Entry 8VKW (electron microscopy, 3.44 A resolution); this record covers chains 4 and A of the 34 polymer chains in the assembly.

[Chain 4]
Molecule: GTPase HflX
From: Mycolicibacterium smegmatis MC2 155
UniProt: A0QVY1 (A0QVY1_MYCS2); numbering as in UniProt (aligned over 40-470)
Chain sequence (431 residues; row label = number of the first residue in the row):
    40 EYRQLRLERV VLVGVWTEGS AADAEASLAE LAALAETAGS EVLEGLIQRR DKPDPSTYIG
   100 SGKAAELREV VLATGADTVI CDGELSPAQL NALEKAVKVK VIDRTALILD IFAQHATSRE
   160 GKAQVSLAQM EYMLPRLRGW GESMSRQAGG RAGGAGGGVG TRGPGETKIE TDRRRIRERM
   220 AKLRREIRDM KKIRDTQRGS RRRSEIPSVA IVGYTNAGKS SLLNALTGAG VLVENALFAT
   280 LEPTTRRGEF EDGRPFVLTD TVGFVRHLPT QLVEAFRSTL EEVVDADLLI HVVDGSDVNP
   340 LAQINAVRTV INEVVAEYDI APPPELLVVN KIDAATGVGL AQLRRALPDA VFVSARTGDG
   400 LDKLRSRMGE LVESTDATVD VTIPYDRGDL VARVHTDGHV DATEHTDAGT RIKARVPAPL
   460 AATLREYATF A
Not modelled in the structure: 40, 467-470

[Chain A]
Molecule: 23S ribosomal RNA
From: Mycolicibacterium smegmatis MC2 155
Sequence (3120 nucleotides; numbered 1 to 3120; the number before each row is that of its first residue):
     1 UAAGUGUUUA AGGGCGCAUG GUGGAUGCCU UGGCACUGGG AGCCGAUGAA GGACGUAGGA
    61 GGCUGCGAUA AGCCUCGGGG AGCUGUCAAC CGAGCGUUGA UCCGAGGAUG UCCGAAUGGG
   121 GAAACCCGGC ACGAGUGAUG UCGUGUCACC AGGCGCUGAA UAUAUAGGCG UCUGGGGGGA
   181 ACGCGGGGAA GUGAAACAUC UCAGUACCCG UAGGAAGAGA AAACAAAAUG UGAUUCCGUG
   241 AGUAGUGGCG AGCGAAAGCG GAGGAUGGCU AAACCGUAUG CAUGUGAUAC CGGGUAGGGG
   301 UUGUGUGUGC GGGGUUGUGG GACCUAUCUU UCCGGCUCUA CCUGGCUGGA GGGCAGUGAG
   361 AAAAUGUUGU GGUUAGCGGA AAUGGCUUGG GAUGGCCUGC CGUAGACGGU GAGAGCCCGG
   421 UACGUGAAAA CCCGACGUCU GUCUUGAUGG UGUUCCCGAG UAGCAGCGGG CCCGUGGAAU
   481 CUGCUGUGAA UCUGCCGGGA CCACCCGGUA AGCCUGAAUA CUUCCCAGUG ACCGAUAGCG
   541 GAUUAGUACC GUGAGGGAAU GGUGAAAAGU ACCCCGGGAG GGGAGUGAAA GAGUACCUGA
   601 AACCGUGCGC UUACAAUCCG UCAGAGCCCU CGACGUGUCG UGGGGUGAUG GCGUGCCUUU
   661 UGAAGAAUGA GCCUGCGAGU CAGGGACAUG UCGCGAGGUU AACCCGGGUG GGGUAGCCGC
   721 AGCGAAAGCG AGUCUGAAUA GGGCGUAUCC ACACAAGAGU GUGUGGUGUA GUGGUGUGUU
   781 CUGGACCCGA AGCGGAGUGA UCUACCCAUG GCCAGGGUGA AGCGCGGGUA AGACCGCGUG
   841 GAGGCCCGAA CCCACUUAGG UUGAAGACUG AGGGGAUGAG CUGUGGGUAG GGGUGAAAGG
   901 CCAAUCAAAC UCCGUGAUAG CUGGUUCUCC CCGAAAUGCA UUUAGGUGCA GCGUCGCAUG
   961 UUUCUUGCCG GAGGUAGAGC UACUGGAUGG CCGAUGGGCC CCACAGGGUU ACUGACGUCA
  1021 GCCAAACUCC GAAUGCCGGU AAGUCCAAGA GUGCGGCAGU GAGACGGCGG GGGAUAAGCU
  1081 CCGUGCGUCG AGAGGGAAAC AGCCCAGAUC GCCGGCUAAG GCCCCUAAGC GUGUGCUAAG
  1141 UGGAAAAGGA UGUGCAGUCG CGAAGACAAC CAGGAGGUUG GCUUAGAAGC AGCCACCCUU
  1201 GAAAGAGUGC GUAAUAGCUC ACUGGUCAAG UGAUUGUGCG CCGAUAAUGU AGCGGGGCUC
  1261 AAGCACACCG CCGAAGCCGC GGCAGCCAAC GUGUUGGCUG GGUAGGGGAG CGUCCUGCAU
  1321 CCGGUGAAGC CGCCGAGUGA UCGAGUGGUG GAGGGUGUGG GAGUGAGAAU GCAGGCAUGA
  1381 GUAGCGAUUA GGCAAGUGAG AACCUUGCCC GCCGAAAGAC CAAGGGUUCC UGGGCCAGGC
  1441 CAGUCCGCCC AGGGUGAGUC GGGACCUAAG GCGAGGCCGA CAGGCGUAGU CGAUGGACAA
  1501 CGGGUUGAUA UUCCCGUACC CGUGUAUGUG CGUCCAUGAU GAAUCAGCGG UACUAACCAU
  1561 CCAAAACCAC CGUGACCGCA CCUUUCGGGG UGUGGCGUUG GUGGGGCUGC AUGGGACCUU
  1621 CGUUGGUAGU AGUCAAGCGA UGGGGUGACG CAGGAAGGUA GCCGUACCGG UCAGUGGUAA
  1681 UACCGGGGUA AGCCUGUAGG GAGUCAGAUA GGUAAAUCCG UCUGGCAUAU AUCCUGAGAG
  1741 GUGAUGCAUA GCCGAGUGAG GCGAAUUCGG UGAUCCUAUG CUGCCGAGAA AAGCCUCUAG
  1801 CGAGGACAUA CACGGCCCGU ACCCCAAACC AACACAGGUG GUCAGGUAGA GAAUACUAAG
  1861 GCGUACGAGU GAACUAUGGU UAAGGAACUC GGCAAAAUGC CCCCGUAACU UCGGGAGAAG
  1921 GGGGACCCAC AUGGCGUGUA AGCCUUUACG GCCCAAGCGU GAGUGGGUGG CACAAACCAG
  1981 UGAGAAGCGA CUGUUUACUA AAAACACAGG UCCGUGCGAA GUCGCAAGAC GAUGUAUACG
  2041 GACUGACGCC UGCCCGGUGC UGGAAGGUUA AGAGGACCCG UUAACUCCCU UUGGGGGUGA
  2101 AGCGGAGAAU UUAAGCCCCA GUAAACGGCG GUGGUAACUA UAACCAUCCU AAGGUAGCGA
  2161 AAUUCCUUGU CGGGUAAGUU CCGACCUGCA CGAAUGGCGU AACGACUUCU CAACUGUCUC
  2221 AACCAUAGAC UCGGCGAAAU UGCACUACGA GUAAAGAUGC UCGUUACGCG CGGCAGGACG
  2281 AAAAGACCCC GGGACCUUCA CUACAACUUG GUAUUGGUGC UCGAUACGGU UUGUGUAGGA
  2341 UAGGUGGGAG ACUGUGAAGC UCACACGCCA GUGUGGGUGG AGUCGUUGUU GAAAUACCAC
  2401 UCUGAUCGUA UUGGGCCUCU AACCUCGGAC CGUAUAUCCG GUUCAGGGAC AGUGCCUGGU
  2461 GGGUAGUUUA ACUGGGGCGG UUGCCUCCUA AAAUGUAACG GAGGCGCCCA AAGGUUCCCU
  2521 CAACCUGGAC GGCAAUCAGG UGUUGAGUGU AAGUGCACAA GGGAGCUUGA CUGCGAGACG
  2581 GACAUGUCGA GCAGGGACGA AAGUCGGGAC UAGUGAUCCG GCACCUCUGA GUGGAAGGGG
  2641 UGUCGCUCAA CGGAUAAAAG GUACCCCGGG GAUAACAGGC UGAUCUUCCC CAAGAGUCCA
  2701 UAUCGACGGG AUGGUUUGGC ACCUCGAUGU CGGCUCGUCG CAUCCUGGGG CUGGAGCAGG
  2761 UCCCAAGGGU UGGGCUGUUC GCCCAUUAAA GCGGCACGCG AGCUGGGUUU AGAACGUCGU
  2821 GAGACAGUUC GGUCUCUAUC CGCCGCGCGC GUCAGAAGCU UGAGGAAACC UGUCCCUAGU
  2881 ACGAGAGGAC CGGGACGGAC GAACCUCUGG UAUACCAGUU GUCCCACCAG GGGCACGGCU
  2941 GGAUAGCCAC GUUCGGACAG GAUAACCGCU GAAAGCAUCU AAGCGGGAAA CCUCUUCCAA
  3001 GACCAGGCUU CUCACCCUCU AGGAGGGAUA AGGCCCCCCG CAGACCACGG GAUUGAUAGA
  3061 CCAGACCUGG AAGCCUAGUA AUAGGUGCAG GGAACUGGCA CUAACCGGCC GAAAACUUAC
Not modelled in the structure: 1, 2329-2404

[Chain 4 / chain A interface]
Pairs across the interface - 127 pairs, chain 4 then chain A:
  Thr56(4) - U2139(A)  sugar contact
  Gln87(4) - U2132(A)  phosphate contact
  Gln87(4) - G2133(A)  hydrogen bond to the base
  Arg88(4) - G2133(A)  hydrogen bond to the sugar
  Arg88(4) - A2137(A)  base contact
  Arg89(4) - U2132(A)  salt bridge to the phosphate
  Arg89(4) - A2137(A)  hydrogen bond to the base
  Asp90(4) - A2137(A)  base contact
  Asp90(4) - C2138(A)  phosphate contact
  Pro94(4) - U2187(A)  sugar contact
  Ile98(4) - U2132(A)  phosphate contact
  Gly99(4) - U2132(A)  phosphate contact
  Ser100(4) - G2130(A)  hydrogen bond to the sugar
  Ser100(4) - G2131(A)  phosphate contact
  Ser100(4) - U2132(A)  phosphate contact
  Gly101(4) - G2131(A)  hydrogen bond to the phosphate
  Gly101(4) - U2132(A)  hydrogen bond to the phosphate
  Lys102(4) - U2132(A)  hydrogen bond to the phosphate
  Lys102(4) - G2133(A)  salt bridge to the phosphate
  Pro126(4) - C2166(A)  sugar contact
  Thr156(4) - A2706(A)  hydrogen bond to the sugar
  Arg158(4) - G2705(A)  salt bridge to the phosphate
  Arg158(4) - A2706(A)  sugar contact
  Glu159(4) - C2704(A)  hydrogen bond to the sugar
  Lys161(4) - A2706(A)  phosphate contact
  Lys161(4) - C2707(A)  salt bridge to the phosphate
  Pro174(4) - C2166(A)  sugar contact
  Arg177(4) - C2165(A)  hydrogen bond to the phosphate
  Arg177(4) - C2166(A)  salt bridge to the phosphate
  Met183(4) - A2826(A)  hydrogen bond to the sugar
  Arg185(4) - G2477(A)  hydrogen bond to the base
  Gln186(4) - G2477(A)  base contact
  Gln186(4) - A2826(A)  hydrogen bond to the sugar
  Ala187(4) - G2476(A)  hydrogen bond to the base
  Gly188(4) - G2475(A)  base contact
  Arg190(4) - U2809(A)  salt bridge to the phosphate
  Arg190(4) - A2826(A)  salt bridge to the phosphate
  Ala191(4) - A2675(A)  sugar contact
  Ala191(4) - U2809(A)  phosphate contact
  Gly192(4) - C2287(A)  phosphate contact
  Gly192(4) - A2663(A)  base contact
  Gly193(4) - C2287(A)  sugar contact
  Gly193(4) - U2809(A)  sugar contact
  Ala194(4) - A2286(A)  base contact
  Ala194(4) - U2809(A)  phosphate contact
  Ala194(4) - U2810(A)  sugar contact
  Gly197(4) - G2729(A)  base contact
  Val198(4) - A2286(A)  hydrogen bond to the base
  Val198(4) - A2727(A)  base contact
  Val198(4) - G2729(A)  sugar contact
  Gly199(4) - G2285(A)  hydrogen bond to the base
  Thr200(4) - G2285(A)  base contact
  Thr200(4) - C2676(A)  base contact
  Thr200(4) - U2728(A)  base contact
  Thr200(4) - G2729(A)  hydrogen bond to the sugar
  Arg201(4) - G2285(A)  base contact
  Arg201(4) - A2286(A)  hydrogen bond to the base
  Arg201(4) - A2675(A)  base contact
  Arg201(4) - C2676(A)  sugar contact
  Arg201(4) - U2730(A)  sugar contact
  Arg201(4) - U2809(A)  hydrogen bond to the base
  Gly202(4) - C2676(A)  hydrogen bond to the sugar
  Gly202(4) - U2730(A)  sugar contact
  Gly202(4) - C2797(A)  base contact
  Gly202(4) - U2809(A)  base contact
  Pro203(4) - A2675(A)  sugar contact
  Pro203(4) - C2676(A)  sugar contact
  Pro203(4) - U2808(A)  hydrogen bond to the sugar
  Pro203(4) - U2809(A)  base contact
  Gly204(4) - U2730(A)  sugar contact
  Gly204(4) - C2731(A)  sugar contact
  Gly204(4) - G2777(A)  base contact
  Gly204(4) - U2808(A)  hydrogen bond to the sugar
  Gly204(4) - U2809(A)  base contact
  Glu205(4) - C2731(A)  hydrogen bond to the sugar
  Glu205(4) - G2777(A)  hydrogen bond to the base
  Glu205(4) - U2808(A)  hydrogen bond to the sugar
  Lys207(4) - G2718(A)  salt bridge to the phosphate
  Glu209(4) - G2777(A)  base contact
  Glu209(4) - U2778(A)  hydrogen bond to the base
  Arg212(4) - C2166(A)  salt bridge to the phosphate
  Arg212(4) - U2168(A)  salt bridge to the phosphate
  Arg213(4) - C2731(A)  sugar contact
  Arg213(4) - U2778(A)  hydrogen bond to the base
  Arg213(4) - U2779(A)  base contact
  Arg214(4) - U2716(A)  sugar contact
  Arg214(4) - U2779(A)  base contact
  Arg216(4) - G2781(A)  sugar contact
  Glu217(4) - U2779(A)  base contact
  Glu217(4) - C2780(A)  sugar contact
  Arg218(4) - U2716(A)  hydrogen bond to the base
  Lys221(4) - U2686(A)  sugar contact
  Lys231(4) - G2760(A)  phosphate contact
  Lys231(4) - U2761(A)  salt bridge to the phosphate
  Ile232(4) - U2703(A)  sugar contact
  Thr235(4) - A2702(A)  base contact
  Thr235(4) - U2703(A)  sugar contact
  Gln236(4) - A2695(A)  base contact
  Gln236(4) - G2696(A)  hydrogen bond to the sugar
  Gln236(4) - U2703(A)  base contact
  Gly238(4) - G2753(A)  sugar contact
  Ser239(4) - U2697(A)  hydrogen bond to the base
  Ser239(4) - G2753(A)  hydrogen bond to the sugar
  Arg240(4) - U2697(A)  phosphate contact
  Arg242(4) - G2753(A)  hydrogen bond to the phosphate
  Arg242(4) - G2754(A)  salt bridge to the phosphate
  Arg242(4) - A2755(A)  salt bridge to the phosphate
  Ile245(4) - U2697(A)  base contact
  Thr283(4) - A2695(A)  phosphate contact
  Thr283(4) - G2696(A)  hydrogen bond to the phosphate
  Thr284(4) - G2696(A)  hydrogen bond to the phosphate
  Thr284(4) - U2697(A)  sugar contact
  Thr284(4) - C2698(A)  phosphate contact
  Arg285(4) - A2695(A)  salt bridge to the phosphate
  Arg285(4) - G2696(A)  salt bridge to the phosphate
  Arg285(4) - U2697(A)  hydrogen bond to the sugar
  Arg285(4) - C2698(A)  salt bridge to the phosphate
  Arg286(4) - U2697(A)  hydrogen bond to the sugar
  Arg286(4) - C2698(A)  hydrogen bond to the sugar
  Val296(4) - U2697(A)  sugar contact
  Asp428(4) - A1214(A)  base contact
  Val430(4) - A1185(A)  base contact
  Val430(4) - A1213(A)  base contact
  His434(4) - A1185(A)  sugar contact
  Thr435(4) - A1185(A)  base contact
  Thr435(4) - A1213(A)  base contact
  Pro458(4) - A2884(A)  base contact
Interface residues without a listed pair, chain 4 (82 interface residues in all): Trp55, Lys91, Asp93, Ala127, Ser157, Gly178, Gly195, Thr206, Ile208, Ala220, Glu225, Arg237, Ser243, Pro282, Pro294, Gly427, Ala461
Interface residues without a listed pair, chain A (70 interface residues in all): U2135, A2136, A2140, U2167, C2186, G2188, C2189, C2288, C2478, C2685, U2687, U2717, G2827

[Summary]
82 residues of chain 4 and 70 residues of chain A are in contact, with 37 hydrogen bonds and 16 salt bridges.
Polar contacts include Gln87(4)-G2133(A), Arg89(4)-A2137(A) and Arg185(4)-G2477(A).
Chain 4 is GTPase HflX and chain A is 23S ribosomal RNA, both from Mycolicibacterium smegmatis MC2 155; the
structure, Structure of Mycobacterium smegmatis 50S ribosomal subunit bound to delNTE-HflX, was determined by
electron microscopy, deposited together with 8VIO, 8VK0, 8VK7, 8VKI, 8VPK, 8VR4, 8VR8 and 8VRL.
